5E7T - chains A and H of the 6 polymer chains in the assembly; structure by X-ray diffraction, 2.90 A resolution.

== Chain A ==
Protein: Minor structural protein 4
Source organism: Lactococcus phage Tuc2009
Reference sequence: Q9AYV5 (Q9AYV5_BPTU2); residues 193-322 here = UniProt positions 193-322
Sequence (130 residues; row label = number of the first residue in the row):
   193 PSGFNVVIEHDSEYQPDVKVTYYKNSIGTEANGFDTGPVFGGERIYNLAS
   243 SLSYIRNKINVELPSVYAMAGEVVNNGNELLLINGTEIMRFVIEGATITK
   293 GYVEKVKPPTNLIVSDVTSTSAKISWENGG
Not modelled in the structure: 322

== Chain H ==
Protein: Major structural protein 1
Source organism: Lactococcus phage Tuc2009
Reference sequence: Q38610 (Q38610_BPTU2); residues 1-173 here = UniProt positions 1-173
Sequence (174 residues; row label = number of the first residue in the row):
     1 MAELTKITRGMQNGAETINDNLNKLNTITVQKTGDETIAGKKTFSGDVSV
    51 DGDFTMKKFADSYVAFFANKGSGNTVTFTAPWDCTAEVELFYHGWGYSGG
   101 EWEIGITTPSGLTQIYEATGYTNGHDNQAISMPTKAIYSGLKKGLQYTFD
   151 IRDANGRGGGPKHPMMIVKLYRNA
Not modelled in the structure: 174
Differences from the reference sequence: expression tag (174)

== Chain A / chain H interface ==
Residue-residue contacts - 13 pairs, chain A then chain H:
  Ile219(A) - Ala15(H)  hydrophobic
  Asn224(A) - Gly10(H)
  Gly225(A) - Gly10(H)
  Gly225(A) - Met11(H)
  Phe226(A) - Ile7(H)  hydrophobic
  Phe226(A) - Arg9(H)
  Phe226(A) - Gly10(H)  hydrogen bond (backbone-backbone)
  Phe226(A) - Met11(H)  hydrogen bond (backbone-backbone)
  Phe226(A) - Gly14(H)
  Phe226(A) - Ile18(H)  hydrophobic
  Asp227(A) - Arg9(H)  salt bridge
  Thr228(A) - Arg9(H)
  Thr228(A) - Gly10(H)
Also at the interface, not in a pair above, chain H (8 interface residues in all): Thr8
Interface features reported in the paper:
  - interface residues, chain A: Asn217(A)
  - interface residues, chain H: Gly10(H)

== Overview ==
Chain A and chain H form an interface of 6 and 8 residues respectively, with 2 hydrogen bonds and 1 salt
bridge. Among the polar pairs are Asp227(A)-Arg9(H), Phe226(A)-Gly10(H) and Phe226(A)-Met11(H). The paper
reports interface residues Asn217(A) and Gly10(H).
Here chain A is Minor structural protein 4 and chain H is Major structural protein 1, both from Lactococcus
phage Tuc2009. Entry 5E7T (Structure of the tripod (BppUct-A-L) from the baseplate of bacteriophage Tuc2009)
was determined by X-ray diffraction, deposited together with 5E7B and 5E7F.
